PDB entry 8TR7 | electron microscopy, 2.53 A resolution | chains A and B of the 3 polymer chains in the assembly

== Chain A (and B) ==
Name: P2X purinoceptor 7
Notes: chain B of this document is another copy of the same molecule, construct and numbering; everything in this record applies to it too
UniProt: Q64663 (P2RX7_RAT); residues 1-595 here = UniProt positions 1-595
Sequence (595 residues; numbered 1 to 595; the number before each row is that of its first residue):
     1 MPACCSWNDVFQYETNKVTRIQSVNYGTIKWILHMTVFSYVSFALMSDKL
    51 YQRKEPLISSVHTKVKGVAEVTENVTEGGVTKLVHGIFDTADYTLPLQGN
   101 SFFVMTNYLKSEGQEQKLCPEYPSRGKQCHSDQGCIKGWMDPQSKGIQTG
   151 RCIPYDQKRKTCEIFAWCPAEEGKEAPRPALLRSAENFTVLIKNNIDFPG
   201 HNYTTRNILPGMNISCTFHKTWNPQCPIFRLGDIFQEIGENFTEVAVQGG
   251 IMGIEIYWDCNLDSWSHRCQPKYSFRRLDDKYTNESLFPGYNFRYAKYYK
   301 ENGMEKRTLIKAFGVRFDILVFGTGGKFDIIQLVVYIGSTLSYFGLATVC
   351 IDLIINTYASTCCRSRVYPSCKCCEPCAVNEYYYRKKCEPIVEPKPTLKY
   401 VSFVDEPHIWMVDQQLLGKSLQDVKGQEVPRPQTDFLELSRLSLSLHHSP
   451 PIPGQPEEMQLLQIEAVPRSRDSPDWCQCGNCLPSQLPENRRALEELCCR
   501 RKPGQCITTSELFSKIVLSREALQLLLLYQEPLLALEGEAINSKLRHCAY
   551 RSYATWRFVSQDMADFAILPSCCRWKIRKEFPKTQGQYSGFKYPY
Not modelled in the structure: 1-5, 75-80, 443-471
Disulfides: C119-C168, C129-C152, C135-C162, C216-C226, C260-C269
Covalent attachments: N-acetylglucosamine (NAG) linked to N187, N241; palmitic acid (PLM) linked to S360, C362, C363, C374, C377
Ion coordination: Na+: S342 (shared with S342(B) of chain B; 1 residue of chain C); Zn2+ site 1: C477, C479, C482, C498; Zn2+ site 2: C479, C499, C506, C572
Ligand contacts:
  - GDP (guanosine-5'-diphosphate): R546, H547, Y550, A564, D565, A567, I568, L569, R574, R578, K583, Q587, Y588, S589, G590, F591, K592
  - KDU ((1P)-1-(2,3-dichlorophenyl)-N-({2-[(pyridin-2-yl)oxy]phenyl}methyl)-1H-tetrazol-5-amine), molecule 1: I87, F88, A91, D92, Y93, T94, L95, F103, M105, Y108, K110, F293, Y295, I310, A312
  - KDU, molecule 2: Q116, W167, Y298, E305
UniProt features mapped onto this chain:
  - region: S360 to C377 (C-cys anchor)
  - binding site (ATP): T189, R294, K311
  - binding site (Na(+)): S342
  - binding site (Zn(2+)): C479, C499, C506, C572
  - binding site (GTP): R546, H547, Y550, A567, K583, S589, G590
  - site: S342 (Selectivity filter 1)
  - modified residue: R125 (ADP-ribosylarginine)
  - lipidation (S-palmitoyl cysteine): C4, C362, C363, C374, C377
  - glycosylation (N-linked (GlcNAc...) asparagine): N74, N187, N202, N213, N241, N284
  - mutagenesis: F88 (F88A: Decreases inhibitory potencies of antagonists), F103 (F103A: Decreases inhibitory potencies of antagonists), R125 (R125A: Moderately decreases the affinity for BzATP. Does not affect the binding affinity of ATP), Q143 (Q143A: Reduces the affinity for both ATP and BzATP), I214 (I214A: Does not significantly affect the affinity for either ATP or BzATP), K297 (K297V: Does not affect the inhibitory potency of the tested antagonists)
Reported in the primary citation:
  - conformationally variable residues (loop rearrangement): F88 to N100
  - binding site for KDU: F88, D92, L95, M105, Y108, K110, F293, Y295, Y298, I310, A312
  - mutagenesis - Y298A: abolished expression

== Chain A / chain B interface ==
Pairs across the interface - 149 pairs, chain A then chain B:
  V10(A) - W31(B)  hydrogen bond (backbone-side chain)
  F11(A) - I21(B)
  F11(A) - Q22(B)
  F11(A) - S23(B)  hydrogen bond (backbone-backbone)
  F11(A) - V24(B)  hydrophobic
  F11(A) - T28(B)
  Q12(A) - R20(B)
  Q12(A) - I21(B)
  Q12(A) - Q22(B)
  Q12(A) - K30(B)  hydrogen bond (backbone-side chain)
  Y13(A) - T19(B)
  Y13(A) - R20(B)
  Y13(A) - I21(B)  hydrogen bond (backbone-backbone)
  Y13(A) - Y26(B)  hydrophobic
  Y13(A) - K30(B)
  Y13(A) - T348(B)  hydrogen bond (side chain-backbone)
  Y13(A) - I351(B)  hydrophobic
  Y13(A) - D352(B)  hydrogen bond
  E14(A) - T19(B)
  E14(A) - R20(B)
  T15(A) - V18(B)
  T15(A) - T19(B)  hydrogen bond (backbone-backbone)
  T15(A) - D352(B)  hydrogen bond
  T15(A) - K387(B)  hydrogen bond
  N16(A) - N16(B)
  N16(A) - K17(B)
  N16(A) - V18(B)
  N16(A) - K387(B)  hydrogen bond (backbone-side chain)
  K17(A) - K17(B)  hydrogen bond (backbone-backbone)
  K17(A) - T19(B)
  K17(A) - K386(B)
  K17(A) - K387(B)
  V18(A) - K387(B)  hydrogen bond (backbone-backbone)
  V18(A) - C388(B)
  V18(A) - E389(B)  hydrogen bond (backbone-backbone)
  T19(A) - E389(B)  hydrogen bond (side chain-backbone)
  T19(A) - I391(B)
  R20(A) - Y384(B)  hydrogen bond
  R20(A) - C388(B)
  R20(A) - E389(B)  hydrogen bond (backbone-backbone)
  R20(A) - P390(B)
  R20(A) - I391(B)  hydrogen bond (backbone-backbone)
  I21(A) - I391(B)
  Q22(A) - I391(B)  hydrogen bond (backbone-backbone)
  Q22(A) - V392(B)
  Q22(A) - E393(B)  hydrogen bond (backbone-backbone)
  S23(A) - E393(B)
  N25(A) - E393(B)
  I58(A) - R276(B)
  S59(A) - L320(B)
  S60(A) - L278(B)
  S60(A) - R316(B)  hydrogen bond
  S60(A) - D318(B)  hydrogen bond
  V61(A) - R316(B)  hydrogen bond (backbone-side chain)
  H62(A) - I251(B)
  H62(A) - G290(B)
  H62(A) - Y291(B)
  K64(A) - F288(B)
  K64(A) - N292(B)  hydrogen bond (side chain-backbone)
  K66(A) - P142(B)
  K66(A) - F288(B)
  G67(A) - M140(B)
  V68(A) - M140(B)  hydrophobic
  V68(A) - K145(B)
  E70(A) - I147(B)
  H85(A) - F165(B)
  I87(A) - Q116(B)  hydrogen bond (backbone-side chain)
  I87(A) - F165(B)  hydrophobic
  D89(A) - W167(B)
  D89(A) - R294(B)  salt bridge
  D89(A) - R307(B)  salt bridge
  T90(A) - K145(B)
  T90(A) - R294(B)  hydrogen bond
  A91(A) - R294(B)
  A91(A) - Y298(B)  hydrogen bond (backbone-side chain)
  A91(A) - R307(B)
  A91(A) - L309(B)  hydrophobic
  D92(A) - W167(B)  hydrogen bond
  D92(A) - Y298(B)  hydrogen bond
  D92(A) - R307(B)  salt bridge
  P96(A) - F293(B)  hydrophobic
  Q98(A) - Y291(B)  hydrogen bond
  Q98(A) - N292(B)
  Q98(A) - R316(B)
  L191(A) - F288(B)  hydrophobic
  K193(A) - L287(B)  hydrogen bond (side chain-backbone)
  K193(A) - F288(B)  hydrogen bond (side chain-backbone)
  N195(A) - R276(B)  hydrogen bond
  N195(A) - L278(B)
  D197(A) - R276(B)
  P199(A) - F322(B)  hydrophobic
  T204(A) - R276(B)  hydrogen bond
  R206(A) - L278(B)
  R206(A) - D280(B)
  I214(A) - N284(B)
  I214(A) - S286(B)
  Y295(A) - Y295(B)
  K297(A) - Y298(B)
  I330(A) - Y40(B)
  I331(A) - Y40(B)
  I331(A) - D48(B)
  V334(A) - Y343(B)  hydrogen bond (backbone-side chain)
  V335(A) - S339(B)
  I337(A) - Y343(B)
  G338(A) - S339(B)
  G338(A) - Y343(B)  hydrogen bond (backbone-side chain)
  S339(A) - S339(B)
  L341(A) - S342(B)
  S342(A) - S342(B)  hydrogen bond
  V379(A) - P394(B)
  Y382(A) - I391(B)  hydrophobic
  Y382(A) - V392(B)
  Y382(A) - D562(B)  hydrogen bond
  Y382(A) - Y595(B)
  Y383(A) - I391(B)  hydrophobic
  Y383(A) - E393(B)
  Y383(A) - P394(B)
  R385(A) - Y595(B)
  K386(A) - E389(B)  salt bridge
  K386(A) - I391(B)
  K386(A) - D562(B)  salt bridge
  E389(A) - K17(B)  salt bridge
  V404(A) - L533(B)  hydrophobic
  F436(A) - L526(B)  hydrophobic
  F436(A) - R551(B)
  F436(A) - S552(B)
  F436(A) - T555(B)
  F436(A) - Q561(B)
  L437(A) - T434(B)
  L437(A) - T555(B)
  L437(A) - V559(B)
  E438(A) - E438(B)
  L439(A) - L526(B)  hydrophobic
  S440(A) - I516(B)
  R441(A) - E438(B)
  R441(A) - L439(B)
  L442(A) - L525(B)
  R500(A) - L533(B)
  Q505(A) - L533(B)
  C506(A) - L533(B)
  I507(A) - P532(B)  hydrophobic
  S510(A) - P532(B)
  L512(A) - L525(B)  hydrophobic
  L512(A) - L528(B)  hydrophobic
  Y529(A) - L437(B)
  W556(A) - Y529(B)  hydrogen bond (side chain-backbone)
  W556(A) - P532(B)  hydrophobic
  R557(A) - Y529(B)
  R557(A) - P532(B)
Also at the interface, not in a pair above, chain A (88 interface residues in all): V24, G86, G99, E112, I196, I208, A378, Q427, T434, T509, K515, I516, T555
Also at the interface, not in a pair above, chain B (99 interface residues in all): N8, G27, A44, L50, D141, G146, A166, E255, D279, T283, A296, K300, Y336, A347, I355, M411, R441, L442, A522, Q530, C548, Y593

== Summary ==
88 residues of chain A face 99 of chain B across their interface; the contacts include 38 hydrogen bonds and 6
salt bridges. Polar pairs include D89(A)-R294(B), D89(A)-R307(B) and D92(A)-R307(B). From the paper: a binding
site for KDU at F88(A), D92(A) and L95(A) among others; Y298A of chain A abolishes expression.
Chain A and chain B are both P2X purinoceptor 7; the structure, Cryo-EM structure of the rat P2X7 receptor in
complex with the allosteric antagonist A839977, was determined by electron microscopy, deposited together with
8TR6, 8TR8, 8TRA, 8TRB and 8TRK.
